PDB entry 8Y1L | electron microscopy, 7.05 A resolution (low resolution: residue-level contacts below are approximate; hydrogen-bond / salt-bridge calls are withheld) | chains C and E of the 5 polymer chains in the assembly

# Chain C (and E)
Molecule: Autophagy-related protein 9A
Organism: Homo sapiens
Notes: chain E of this document is another copy of the same molecule, construct and numbering; everything in this record applies to it too
UniProt: Q7Z3C6 (ATG9A_HUMAN); residues 1-839 here = UniProt positions 1-839
Amino-acid sequence (839 residues; each row starts with the number of its first residue):
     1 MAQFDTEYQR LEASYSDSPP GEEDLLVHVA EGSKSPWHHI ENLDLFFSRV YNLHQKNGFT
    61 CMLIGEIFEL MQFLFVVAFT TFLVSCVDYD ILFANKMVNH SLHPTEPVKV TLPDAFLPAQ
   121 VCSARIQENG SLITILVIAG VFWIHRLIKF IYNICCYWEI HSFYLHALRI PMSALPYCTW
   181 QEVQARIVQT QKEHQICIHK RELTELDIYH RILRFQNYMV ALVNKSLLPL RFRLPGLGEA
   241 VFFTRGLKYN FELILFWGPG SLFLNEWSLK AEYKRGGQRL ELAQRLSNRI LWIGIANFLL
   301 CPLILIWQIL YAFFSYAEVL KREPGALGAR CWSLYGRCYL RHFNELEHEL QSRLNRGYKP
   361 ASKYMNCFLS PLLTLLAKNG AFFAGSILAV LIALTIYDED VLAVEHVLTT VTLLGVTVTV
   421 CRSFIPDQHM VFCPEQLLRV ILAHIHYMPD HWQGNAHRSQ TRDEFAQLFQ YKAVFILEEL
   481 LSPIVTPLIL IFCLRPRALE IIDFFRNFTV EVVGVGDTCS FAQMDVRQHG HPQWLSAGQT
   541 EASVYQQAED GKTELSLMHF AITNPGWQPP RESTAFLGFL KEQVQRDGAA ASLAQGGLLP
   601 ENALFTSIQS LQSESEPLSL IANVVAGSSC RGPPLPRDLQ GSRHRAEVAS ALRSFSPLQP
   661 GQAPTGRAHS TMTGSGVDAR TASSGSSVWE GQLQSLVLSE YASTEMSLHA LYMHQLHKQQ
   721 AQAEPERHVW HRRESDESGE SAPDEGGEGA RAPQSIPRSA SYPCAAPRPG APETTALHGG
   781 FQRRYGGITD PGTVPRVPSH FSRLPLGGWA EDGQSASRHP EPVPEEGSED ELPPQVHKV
Unresolved in the structure: 1-35, 96-108, 524-839
Swiss-Prot annotation at these positions:
  - motif: Tyr8 to Leu11 (Tyrosine-based sorting signal)
  - modified residue: Ala2 (N-acetylalanine), Ser14 (Phosphoserine), Ser16 (Phosphoserine), Ser18 (Phosphoserine), Ser656 (Phosphoserine), Ser735 (Phosphoserine), Ser738 (Phosphoserine), Ser741 (Phosphoserine), Ser828 (Phosphoserine)
  - glycosylation: Asn99 (N-linked (GlcNAc...) asparagine)
  - mutagenesis: Tyr8 (Y8A: Abolished interaction with the AP-4 complex), Gln9 (Q9A: Abolished interaction with the AP-4 complex), Arg10 (R10A: Does not affect interaction with the AP-4 complex), Leu11 (L11A: Abolished interaction with the AP-4 complex), Glu12 (E12A: Abolished interaction with the AP-4 complex), Tyr15 (Y15A: Does not affect interaction with the AP-4 complex), Asn99 (N99D: Abolished N-glycosylation), Asn265 (N265W: Impaired autophagy), Lys321 to Glu323 (Reduced lipid scramblase activity and autophagy. Strongly reduced autophagy; when associated with W-412. Strongly reduced lipid scramblase activity and autophagy; when associated with W-419), Thr412 (T412W: Does not affect lipid scramblase activity. Strongly reduced autophagy; when associated with L-321--L-323), Thr419 (T419W: Strongly reduced lipid scramblase activity and autophagy; when associated with L-321--L-323), Arg422 (R422W: Impaired autophagy), 2 further mutagenesis entries in UniProt

# Chain C / chain E interface
Pairs across the interface - 17 pairs, chain C then chain E:
  Asn57(C) - Pro371(E)
  Met71(C) - Phe383(E)
  Phe75(C) - Phe383(E)
  Leu92(C) - Asp400(E)
  Phe93(C) - Asp398(E)
  Phe93(C) - Asp400(E)
  Val110(C) - Val404(E)
  Val110(C) - Glu405(E)
  Thr111(C) - Glu405(E)
  Thr111(C) - His406(E)
  Leu112(C) - Val404(E)
  Leu112(C) - His406(E)
  Pro176(C) - Pro371(E)
  Glu318(C) - Gly385(E)
  Glu318(C) - Ala389(E)
  Asn355(C) - His429(E)
  Tyr358(C) - His429(E)
Other interface residues (no listed pair), chain C (18 interface residues in all): Cys61, Gln72, Pro113, Phe314, Ala317, Arg356
Other interface residues (no listed pair), chain E (12 interface residues in all): Leu372, Val431

# Summary
The interface between chain C and chain E involves 18 residues on one side and 12 on the other. Curated
annotation (UniProt) lists 21 mutagenesis sites on chain C.
Chain C and chain E are both Autophagy-related protein 9A (Homo sapiens); the structure, Cryo-EM structure of
human N-terminally bound ATG9A-ATG2A-WIPI4 complex, was determined by electron microscopy together with 8KBX,
8KBY, 8KBZ and 8KC3 from the same study.
